2XE0 - chains A and B of the 4 polymer chains in the assembly; structure by X-ray diffraction, 2.31 A resolution.

Chain A:
Protein: I-crei V2V3 variant
Source organism: Chlamydomonas reinhardtii
Amino-acid sequence (152 residues; each row starts with the number of its first residue):
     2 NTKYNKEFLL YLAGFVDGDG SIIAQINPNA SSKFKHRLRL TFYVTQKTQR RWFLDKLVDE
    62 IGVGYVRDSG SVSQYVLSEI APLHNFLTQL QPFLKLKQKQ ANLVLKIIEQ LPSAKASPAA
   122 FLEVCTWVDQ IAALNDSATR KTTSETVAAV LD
Bound ions: Mg2+ site 1: Gly19 (shared with Asp20(B) of chain B; 1 residue of chain C; 1 residue of chain D); Mg2+ site 2: Asp20 (shared with Asp20(B) of chain B; 2 residues of chain C; 2 residues of chain D)
Reported in the primary citation:
  - Mg2+ coordination: Gly19
  - catalytic residues: Asp20
  - mutagenesis - G19S: decreased catalytic activity on LL and RR DNA targets
  - mutagenesis - G19S: increased catalytic activity on LR target
  - conformationally variable residues (loop rearrangement): Arg68 to Ser79

Chain B:
Protein: I-crei V2V3 variant
Source organism: Chlamydomonas reinhardtii
Amino-acid sequence (152 residues; numbered 2 to 153; the number before each row is that of its first residue):
     2 NTKYNKEFLL YLAGFVDGDG SIIAQIKPRA SNKFAHQLSL TFAVTQKTQR RWFLDKLVDE
    62 IGVGYVYDSG SVSDYRLSEI KPLHNFLTQL QPFLKLKQKQ ANLVLAIIEQ LPSAKASPDA
   122 FLEVCTWVDQ IAALNDSKTR ATTSATVRAA LD
Bound ions: Mg2+ site 1: Gly19 (shared with Asp20(A) of chain A; 1 residue of chain C; 1 residue of chain D); Mg2+ site 2: Asp20 (shared with Gly19(A) of chain A; 1 residue of chain C; 1 residue of chain D)
Small-molecule neighbours: s-1,2-propanediol (PGO): Leu97, Lys98, Gln101, Leu135, Asn136, Asp137

Chain A / chain B interface:
Pairs across the interface - 39 pairs, chain A then chain B:
  Lys7(A) with Glu8(B), salt bridge
  Glu8(A) with Lys7(B), salt bridge; Leu11(B)
  Leu11(A) with Glu8(B); Leu11(B), hydrophobic; Tyr12(B)
  Tyr12(A) with Leu11(B); Ala14(B); Gly15(B); Asp18(B), hydrogen bond; Phe94(B); Lys96(B)
  Ala14(A) with Tyr12(B)
  Gly15(A) with Tyr12(B); Gly15(B); Phe16(B), hydrogen bond (backbone-backbone)
  Phe16(A) with Gly15(B), hydrogen bond (backbone-backbone); Phe16(B); Asp18(B); Gly19(B); Leu97(B), hydrophobic
  Asp18(A) with Tyr12(B), hydrogen bond; Phe16(B)
  Gly19(A) with Phe16(B); Asp20(B)
  Asp20(A) with Gly19(B); Asp20(B)
  Gln47(A) with Leu97(B)
  Lys48(A) with Asp137(B), salt bridge
  Arg51(A) with Asp137(B), salt bridge
  Phe54(A) with Leu97(B), hydrophobic
  Phe94(A) with Tyr12(B)
  Lys96(A) with Tyr12(B)
  Leu97(A) with Phe16(B), hydrophobic; Gln47(B); Trp53(B), hydrophobic; Phe54(B), hydrophobic
  Asp137(A) with Lys48(B), salt bridge; Arg51(B), salt bridge
Interface residues without a listed pair, chain A (21 interface residues in all): Gln50, Trp53, Lys57

Overview:
21 residues of chain A and 19 residues of chain B are in contact; the contacts include 4 hydrogen bonds and 6
salt bridges. Polar pairs include Lys7(A)-Glu8(B), Glu8(A)-Lys7(B) and Lys48(A)-Asp137(B). Bound to chain B:
s-1,2-propanediol. From the paper: the catalytic residue Asp20(A); G19S of chain A reduces catalytic activity
on LL and RR DNA targets.
Chain A is I-crei V2V3 variant and chain B is I-crei V2V3 variant, both from Chlamydomonas reinhardtii; the
structure, Molecular basis of engineered meganuclease targeting of the endogenous human RAG1 locus, was
determined by X-ray diffraction together with 3MX9, 3MXA and 3MXB from the same study.
